PDB entry 1WOI | X-ray diffraction, 1.85 A resolution | chains A and E of the 6 polymer chains in the assembly

== Chain A (and E) ==
Protein: agmatinase
Source organism: Deinococcus radiodurans
Notes: EC 3.5.3.11; chain E of this document is another copy of the same molecule, construct and numbering; everything in this record applies to it too
Reference sequence: Q9RZ04 (Q9RZ04_DEIRA); residue numbers follow UniProt; this construct covers 1-304
Chain sequence (305 residues; numbered 1 to 305; the number before each row is that of its first residue):
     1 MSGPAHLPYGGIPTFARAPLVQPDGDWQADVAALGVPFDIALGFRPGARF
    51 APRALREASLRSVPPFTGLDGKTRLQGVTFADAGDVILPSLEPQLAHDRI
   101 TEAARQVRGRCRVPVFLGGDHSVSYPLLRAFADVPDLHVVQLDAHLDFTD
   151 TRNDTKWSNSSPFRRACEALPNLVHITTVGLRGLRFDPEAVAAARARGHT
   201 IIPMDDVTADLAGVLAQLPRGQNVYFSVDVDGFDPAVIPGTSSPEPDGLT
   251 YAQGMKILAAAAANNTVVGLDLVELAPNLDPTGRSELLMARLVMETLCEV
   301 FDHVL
Unresolved in the structure: 1-2
Differences from the reference sequence: cloning artifact (305)
Metal / ion sites: Mn2+ site 1: His121, Asp143, Asp147, Asp229; Mn2+ site 2: Asp143, His145, Asp229, Asp231

== How chain A and chain E interact ==
Pairs across the interface - 48 pairs, chain A then chain E:
  Pro4(A) - Ile87(E)
  Pro4(A) - Arg99(E)
  Ala5(A) - Ile87(E)
  His6(A) - Asp85(E)  hydrogen bond (side chain-backbone)
  His6(A) - Val86(E)
  His6(A) - Ile87(E)
  Leu7(A) - Leu88(E)
  Leu7(A) - Ser90(E)
  Pro8(A) - Arg53(E)  hydrogen bond (backbone-side chain)
  Tyr9(A) - Pro37(E)
  Tyr9(A) - Arg49(E)
  Tyr9(A) - Phe50(E)  hydrophobic
  Tyr9(A) - Arg53(E)
  Gly10(A) - Arg53(E)  hydrogen bond (backbone-side chain)
  Gly10(A) - Asp85(E)
  Gly11(A) - Arg53(E)  hydrogen bond (backbone-side chain)
  Gly11(A) - Asp85(E)  hydrogen bond (backbone-side chain)
  Ile12(A) - Ile12(E)  hydrophobic
  Ile12(A) - Leu20(E)  hydrophobic
  Ile12(A) - Arg56(E)
  Ile12(A) - Asp82(E)
  Pro13(A) - Ile12(E)
  Pro13(A) - Pro13(E)  hydrophobic
  Pro13(A) - Arg53(E)
  Leu20(A) - Ile12(E)  hydrophobic
  Pro37(A) - Tyr9(E)
  Arg49(A) - Tyr9(E)
  Phe50(A) - Tyr9(E)  hydrophobic
  Arg53(A) - Pro8(E)  hydrogen bond (side chain-backbone)
  Arg53(A) - Tyr9(E)  hydrogen bond (side chain-backbone)
  Arg53(A) - Gly10(E)  hydrogen bond (side chain-backbone)
  Arg53(A) - Gly11(E)  hydrogen bond (side chain-backbone)
  Arg53(A) - Glu57(E)
  Arg53(A) - Leu60(E)
  Arg56(A) - Ile12(E)
  Glu57(A) - Arg53(E)
  Glu57(A) - Glu57(E)
  Leu60(A) - Arg53(E)
  Asp82(A) - Ile12(E)
  Asp85(A) - His6(E)
  Asp85(A) - Gly10(E)
  Asp85(A) - Gly11(E)  hydrogen bond (side chain-backbone)
  Val86(A) - His6(E)
  Ile87(A) - Pro4(E)  hydrophobic
  Ile87(A) - Ala5(E)
  Ile87(A) - His6(E)
  Leu88(A) - Leu7(E)
  Arg99(A) - Pro4(E)
Interface residues without a listed pair, chain A (27 interface residues in all): Thr14, Gly84, Ser90
Interface residues without a listed pair, chain E (27 interface residues in all): Thr14, Gly84

== Summary ==
Chain A and chain E each contribute 27 residues to their interface, with 10 hydrogen bonds. Polar contacts
include His6(A)-Asp85(E), Pro8(A)-Arg53(E) and Gly10(A)-Arg53(E). The Mn2+ site 1 is built by His121(A),
Asp143(A), Asp147(A) and Asp229(A).
Both chains are agmatinase (Deinococcus radiodurans). Entry 1WOI (Crystal Structure of Agmatinase Reveals
Structural Conservation and Inhibition Mechanism of the Ureohydrolase Superfamily) was determined by X-ray
diffraction, deposited together with 1WOG and 1WOH.
